PDB entry 4QBM | X-ray diffraction, 1.65 A resolution | chains A and C

== Chain A ==
Protein: Bromodomain adjacent to zinc finger domain protein 2A
Organism: Homo sapiens
UniProt: Q9UIF9 (BAZ2A_HUMAN); residues 1796-1899 here = UniProt positions 1796-1899
Sequence (106 residues; each row starts with the number of its first residue):
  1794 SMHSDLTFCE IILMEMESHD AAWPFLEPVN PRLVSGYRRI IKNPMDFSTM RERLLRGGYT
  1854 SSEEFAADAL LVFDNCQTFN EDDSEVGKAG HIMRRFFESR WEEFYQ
Sequence notes: expression tag (1794-1795)

== Chain C ==
Protein: histone H4 peptide with sequence Gly-Ala-Lys(ac)-Arg-His-Arg-Lys(ac)-Val-Leu
Sequence (9 residues; row label = number of the first residue in the row):
    14 GAKRHRKVL
Modified / non-standard residues: K16 (n(6)-acetyllysine; ALY); K20 (n(6)-acetyllysine; ALY)
From the paper describing this entry:
  - mutagenesis - R19A: abolished binding to Bromodomain adjacent to zinc finger domain protein 2A (chain A)

== Chain A / chain C interface ==
Pairs across the interface - 21 pairs, chain A then chain C:
  P1817(A) with K16(C)
  F1818(A) with K16(C)
  V1822(A) with K16(C)
  S1828(A) with H18(C)
  Y1830(A) with K16(C)
  R1832(A) with L22(C), hydrogen bond (side chain-backbone)
  I1833(A) with H18(C); L22(C), hydrophobic
  Q1870(A) with R19(C), hydrogen bond (backbone-side chain)
  T1871(A) with R19(C), hydrogen bond (backbone-side chain); L22(C)
  F1872(A) with R17(C); H18(C); R19(C), hydrogen bond (backbone-backbone)
  N1873(A) with K16(C); R17(C); R19(C), hydrogen bond (backbone-side chain)
  E1874(A) with R19(C), salt bridge; K20(C), hydrogen bond (side chain-backbone)
  D1875(A) with R19(C), salt bridge
  V1879(A) with K16(C)
Other interface residues (no listed pair), chain A (16 interface residues in all): V1827, C1869
From the paper, about this interface:
  - residue pairs: V1822(A)-K16(C) (hydrophobic contact), V1827(A)-K16(C) (hydrophobic contact), Q1870(A)-R19(C) (backbone contact), F1872(A)-K16(C) (hydrophobic contact), N1873(A)-K16(C), E1874(A)-R19(C) (salt bridge), D1875(A)-R19(C) (salt bridge), V1879(A)-K16(C) (hydrophobic contact)
  - interface residues, chain A: R1832(A), F1872(A), N1873(A), E1874(A)

== Summary ==
The interface between chain A and chain C involves 16 residues on one side and 6 on the other, with 6 hydrogen
bonds and 2 salt bridges. Among the polar pairs are E1874(A)-R19(C), D1875(A)-R19(C) and R1832(A)-L22(C). The
authors report hydrophobic contacts between V1822(A) and K16(C), V1827(A) and K16(C) and F1872(A) and K16(C)
among others; a backbone contact between Q1870(A) and R19(C); a contact between N1873(A) and K16(C). The paper
reports that R19A of chain C abolishes binding to Bromodomain adjacent to zinc finger domain protein 2A (chain
A); interface residues R1832(A), F1872(A) and N1873(A) among others.
Here chain A is Bromodomain adjacent to zinc finger domain protein 2A (Homo sapiens) and chain C is histone H4
peptide with sequence Gly-Ala-Lys(ac)-Arg-His-Arg-Lys(ac)-Val-Leu. Entry 4QBM (Crystal structure of human
BAZ2A bromodomain in complex with a diacetylated histone 4 peptide (H4K16acK20ac)) was determined by X-ray
diffraction (same publication as 4Q6F and 4QC1).
